Entry 1XMQ (X-ray diffraction, 3.00 A resolution); this record covers chains A and I of the 23 polymer chains in the assembly.

[Chain A]
Molecule: 16s ribosomal RNA
From: Thermus thermophilus
Sequence (1522 nucleotides; numbered 0 to 1544 plus 19 insertion-coded residues; 42 numbers in that range are skipped by the numbering (no residue carries them; nothing is unmodelled there); the number before each row is that of its first residue; a row labelled like 190A-190L holds insertion residues (190A, then the next letters in order); numbering starts at 0):
     0 UUUGUUGGAGAGUUUGAUCCUGGCUCAGGGUGAACGCUGGCGGCGUGCCU
    50 AAGACAUGCAAGUCGUGCGGG
    73 CCGCGGGGUUUU
    88 ACUCCG
    95 UGGUC
   101 AGCGGCGGACGGGUGAGUAACGCGUGGGU
  129A G
   130 ACCUACCCGGAAGAGGGGGACAACCCGGGGAAACUCGGGCUAAUCCCCCA
   180 UGUGGACCCGC
190A-190L CCCUUGGGGUGU
   191 GUCCAAAGGGCUUU
   216 GCCCGCUUCCGGAUGGGCCCGCGUCCCAUCAGCUAGUUGGUGGGGUAAUG
   266 GCCCACCAAGGCGACGACGGGUAGCCGGUCUGAGAGGAUGGCCGGCCACA
   316 GGGGCACUGAGACACGGGCCCCACUCCUACGGGAGGCAGCAGUUAGGAAU
   366 CUUCCGCAAUGGGCGCAAGCCUGACGGAGCGACGCCGCUUGGAGGAAGAA
   416 GCCCUUCGGGGUGUAAACUCCUGAA
   442 CCCGGGACGAAACCCCCGACGA
   474 GGGGACUGACGGUACCGGG
   494 GUAAUAGCGCCGGCCAACUCCGUGCCAGCAGCCGCGGUAAUACGGAGGGC
   544 GCGAGCGUUACCCGGAUUCACUGGGCGUAAAGGGCGUGUAGGCGGCCUGG
   594 GGCGUCCCAUGUGAAAGACCACGGCUCAACCGUGGGGGAGCGUGGGAUAC
   644 GCUCAGGCUAGACGGUGGGAGAGGGUGGUGGAAUUCCCGGAGUAGCGGUG
   694 AAAUGCGCAGAUACCGGGAGGAACGCCGAUGGCGAAGGCAGCCACCUGGU
   744 CCACCCGUGACGCUGAGGCGCGAAAGCGUGGGGAGCAAACCGGAUUAGAU
   794 ACCCGGGUAGUCCACGCCCUAAACGAUGCGCGCUAGGUCUCUGGGUCU
   848 CCUGGGGGCCGAAGCUAACGCGUUAAGCGCGCCGCCUGGGGAGUACGGCC
   898 GCAAGGCUGAAACUCAAAGGAAUUGACGGGGGCCCGCACAAGCGGUGGAG
   948 CAUGUGGUUUAAUUCGAAGCAACGCGAAGAACCUUACCAGGCCUUGACAU
   998 GCUA
 1001A G
  1002 GGAACCCGGGUGAAAGCCUGGGGUGCCCC
1030A-1030D GCGA
  1031 GGGGAGCCCUAGCACAGGUGCUGCAUGGCCGUCGUCAGCUCGUGCCGUGA
  1081 GGUGUUGGGUUAAGUCCCGCAACGAGCGCAACCCCCGCCGUUAGUUGCCA
  1131 GCGGUUCGGCCGGGCACUCUAACGGGACUGCCCGCGAAA
  1171 GCGGGAGGAAGGAGGGGACGACGUCUGGUCAGCAUGGCCCUUACGGCCUG
  1221 GGCGACACACGUGCUACAAUGCCCACUACAAAGCGAUGCCACCCGGCAAC
  1271 GGGGAGCUAAUCGCAAAAAGGUGGGCCCAGUUCGGAUUGGGGUCUGCAAC
  1321 CCGACCCCAUGAAGCCGGAAUCGCUAGUAAUCGCGGAUCAG
 1361B C
  1362 CAUGCCGCGGUGAAUACGUUCCCGGGCCUUGUACACACCGCCCGUCACGC
  1412 CAUGGGAGCGGGCUCUACCCGAAGUCGCCGGG
  1446 AGCCUACGGG
  1459 CAGGCGCCGAGGGUAGGGCCCGUGACUGGGGCGAAGUCGUAACAAGGUAG
  1509 CUGUACCGGAAGGUGCGGCUGGAUCACCUCCUUUCU
Not modelled in the structure: 0-4, 1001A, 1030A-1030D, 1361B, 1535-1538
Covalently attached groups: paromomycin (PAR) linked to G1405
Bound ions: Mg2+ site 1 near U14 (its only coordinating residue here); Mg2+ site 2 near G21 (its only coordinating residue here); Mg2+ site 3: G46, G394; Mg2+ site 4: C48, G115; Mg2+ site 5 near A53 (its only coordinating residue here); Mg2+ site 6: A59, C386, U387; Mg2+ site 7: G61, U62, G105; Mg2+ site 8: G69, G70, U98; Mg2+ site 9: G107, G324, A325, G326; Mg2+ site 10: A109, G331; Mg2+ site 11: A116, G117, G289; Mg2+ site 12: C121, G124, U125, G126, G236; 62 more Mg2+ sites not listed
Residues lining bound ligands: paromomycin (PAR): C1404, U1406, C1407, A1408, C1409, G1489, C1490, G1491, A1492, A1493, G1494, U1495, C1496

[Chain I]
Name: 30S Ribosomal Protein S9
From: Thermus thermophilus
Reference sequence: P80374 (RS9_THETH); numbering as in UniProt (aligned over 1-128)
Chain sequence (128 residues; each row starts with the number of its first residue):
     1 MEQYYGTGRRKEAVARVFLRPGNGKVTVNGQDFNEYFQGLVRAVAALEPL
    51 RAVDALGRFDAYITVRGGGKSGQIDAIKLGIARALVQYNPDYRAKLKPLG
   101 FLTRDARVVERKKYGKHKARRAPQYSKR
Not modelled in the structure: 1

[Interface between chain A and chain I]
Pairs across the interface - 118 pairs, chain A then chain I:
  G942(A) - Gln124(I)  hydrogen bond to the base
  U943(A) - Gln124(I)  sugar contact
  G966(A) - Lys127(I)  hydrogen bond to the sugar
  C967(A) - Arg128(I)  hydrogen bond to the phosphate
  A968(A) - Arg128(I)  salt bridge to the phosphate
  C970(A) - Ser126(I)  hydrogen bond to the base
  G1117(A) - Arg104(I)  hydrogen bond to the phosphate
  G1117(A) - Ala106(I)  sugar contact
  C1118(A) - Arg9(I)  salt bridge to the phosphate
  C1118(A) - Arg83(I)  hydrogen bond to the phosphate
  C1118(A) - Arg104(I)  salt bridge to the phosphate
  C1119(A) - Arg9(I)  salt bridge to the phosphate
  C1119(A) - Arg83(I)  salt bridge to the phosphate
  G1127(A) - Arg16(I)  hydrogen bond to the sugar
  G1127(A) - Arg66(I)  hydrogen bond to the phosphate
  C1128(A) - Arg16(I)  hydrogen bond to the sugar
  C1128(A) - Tyr62(I)  phosphate contact
  C1128(A) - Arg66(I)  salt bridge to the phosphate
  C1129(A) - Tyr62(I)  hydrogen bond to the phosphate
  A1130(A) - Gln3(I)  hydrogen bond to the sugar
  A1130(A) - Phe18(I)  sugar contact
  A1130(A) - Arg20(I)  hydrogen bond to the phosphate
  G1131(A) - Glu2(I)  phosphate contact
  G1131(A) - Gln3(I)  hydrogen bond to the phosphate
  G1131(A) - Arg20(I)  salt bridge to the phosphate
  C1147(A) - Tyr5(I)  hydrogen bond to the sugar
  C1147(A) - Arg16(I)  hydrogen bond to the base
  U1148(A) - Tyr5(I)  phosphate contact
  U1148(A) - Thr7(I)  phosphate contact
  U1148(A) - Arg9(I)  phosphate contact
  U1148(A) - Val14(I)  phosphate contact
  C1149(A) - Arg9(I)  salt bridge to the phosphate
  C1149(A) - Val14(I)  phosphate contact
  G1178(A) - Arg93(I)  salt bridge to the phosphate
  A1179(A) - Arg93(I)  salt bridge to the phosphate
  A1179(A) - Leu102(I)  sugar contact
  A1179(A) - Thr103(I)  phosphate contact
  A1179(A) - Arg104(I)  hydrogen bond to the sugar
  A1180(A) - Lys97(I)  salt bridge to the phosphate
  A1180(A) - Thr103(I)  hydrogen bond to the phosphate
  G1186(A) - Glu110(I)  sugar contact
  G1186(A) - Arg111(I)  sugar contact
  G1186(A) - Lys113(I)  hydrogen bond to the phosphate
  G1186(A) - Arg120(I)  salt bridge to the phosphate
  G1187(A) - Arg111(I)  hydrogen bond to the sugar
  G1187(A) - Lys113(I)  salt bridge to the phosphate
  A1188(A) - Tyr114(I)  phosphate contact
  G1231(A) - Ser126(I)  phosphate contact
  U1232(A) - Gln124(I)  hydrogen bond to the phosphate
  U1232(A) - Tyr125(I)  phosphate contact
  U1232(A) - Ser126(I)  phosphate contact
  G1233(A) - His117(I)  salt bridge to the phosphate
  G1233(A) - Pro123(I)  phosphate contact
  G1233(A) - Gln124(I)  hydrogen bond to the phosphate
  A1248(A) - Tyr36(I)  sugar contact
  A1248(A) - Lys70(I)  hydrogen bond to the base
  C1249(A) - Tyr36(I)  hydrogen bond to the sugar
  C1249(A) - Gly68(I)  sugar contact
  C1249(A) - Gly69(I)  sugar contact
  C1249(A) - Lys70(I)  hydrogen bond to the sugar
  C1249(A) - Gln73(I)  hydrogen bond to the sugar
  A1250(A) - Arg66(I)  phosphate contact
  A1250(A) - Gly67(I)  hydrogen bond to the phosphate
  A1250(A) - Gly68(I)  hydrogen bond to the phosphate
  A1251(A) - Glu12(I)  phosphate contact
  G1290(A) - Leu40(I)  sugar contact
  G1290(A) - Lys70(I)  base contact
  G1291(A) - Gln38(I)  sugar contact
  G1291(A) - Leu40(I)  sugar contact
  C1342(A) - Gln124(I)  sugar contact
  C1342(A) - Tyr125(I)  phosphate contact
  G1343(A) - Arg121(I)  sugar contact
  G1343(A) - Ala122(I)  hydrogen bond to the sugar
  G1343(A) - Pro123(I)  sugar contact
  G1343(A) - Tyr125(I)  hydrogen bond to the phosphate
  C1344(A) - Lys116(I)  salt bridge to the phosphate
  C1344(A) - Arg120(I)  sugar contact
  U1345(A) - Arg120(I)  salt bridge to the phosphate
  A1346(A) - Arg107(I)  base contact
  A1346(A) - Arg120(I)  salt bridge to the phosphate
  G1347(A) - Arg10(I)  hydrogen bond to the base
  G1347(A) - Arg107(I)  hydrogen bond to the base
  G1347(A) - Val108(I)  sugar contact
  G1347(A) - Glu110(I)  hydrogen bond to the phosphate
  U1348(A) - Val109(I)  phosphate contact
  U1348(A) - Glu110(I)  hydrogen bond to the phosphate
  U1348(A) - Arg120(I)  sugar contact
  A1349(A) - Lys118(I)  salt bridge to the phosphate
  A1349(A) - Arg120(I)  hydrogen bond to the phosphate
  A1349(A) - Arg121(I)  hydrogen bond to the phosphate
  A1350(A) - Lys118(I)  salt bridge to the phosphate
  A1350(A) - Arg121(I)  salt bridge to the phosphate
  U1351(A) - Lys118(I)  base contact
  C1366(A) - His117(I)  salt bridge to the phosphate
  C1367(A) - Lys112(I)  salt bridge to the phosphate
  C1367(A) - Tyr114(I)  phosphate contact
  C1367(A) - Gly115(I)  hydrogen bond to the phosphate
  G1368(A) - Arg111(I)  salt bridge to the phosphate
  G1368(A) - Lys112(I)  salt bridge to the phosphate
  G1368(A) - Lys113(I)  phosphate contact
  G1368(A) - Tyr114(I)  hydrogen bond to the phosphate
  C1369(A) - Arg111(I)  phosphate contact
  C1369(A) - Lys112(I)  hydrogen bond to the phosphate
  G1370(A) - Glu12(I)  sugar contact
  G1370(A) - Val109(I)  phosphate contact
  G1371(A) - Lys11(I)  phosphate contact
  G1371(A) - Glu12(I)  phosphate contact
  G1371(A) - Gly68(I)  sugar contact
  G1371(A) - Gly69(I)  phosphate contact
  G1371(A) - Val109(I)  phosphate contact
  U1372(A) - Lys11(I)  salt bridge to the phosphate
  U1372(A) - Gly69(I)  phosphate contact
  U1372(A) - Lys70(I)  phosphate contact
  U1372(A) - Ser71(I)  hydrogen bond to the phosphate
  U1372(A) - Gly72(I)  hydrogen bond to the phosphate
  G1373(A) - Lys11(I)  hydrogen bond to the base
  G1373(A) - Arg42(I)  salt bridge to the phosphate
  G1373(A) - Ser71(I)  hydrogen bond to the phosphate
Interface residues without a listed pair, chain A (55 interface residues in all): G941, C1116, A1146, A1252, U1292
Interface residues without a listed pair, chain I (54 interface residues in all): Gly39

[Summary]
Chain A and chain I form an interface of 55 and 54 residues respectively, with 42 hydrogen bonds and 26 salt
bridges. Polar pairs include G942(A)-Gln124(I), C970(A)-Ser126(I) and C1147(A)-Arg16(I). Paromomycin is
covalently linked to G1405(A). G46(A) and G394(A) form the Mg2+ site 3.
Here chain A is 16s ribosomal RNA and chain I is 30S Ribosomal Protein S9, both from Thermus thermophilus.
Entry 1XMQ (Crystal Structure of t6A37-ASLLysUUU AAA-mRNA Bound to the Decoding Center) was determined by
X-ray diffraction, deposited together with 1XMO.
